PDB entry 7BY4 | X-ray diffraction, 1.50 A resolution | chain A

Chain A:
Molecule: Tetanus toxin
Source organism: Clostridium tetani (strain Massachusetts / E88)
Notes: EC 3.4.24.68
Reference sequence: P04958 (TETX_CLOTE); residues 865-1315 here = UniProt positions 865-1315
Amino-acid sequence (451 residues; each row starts with the number of its first residue):
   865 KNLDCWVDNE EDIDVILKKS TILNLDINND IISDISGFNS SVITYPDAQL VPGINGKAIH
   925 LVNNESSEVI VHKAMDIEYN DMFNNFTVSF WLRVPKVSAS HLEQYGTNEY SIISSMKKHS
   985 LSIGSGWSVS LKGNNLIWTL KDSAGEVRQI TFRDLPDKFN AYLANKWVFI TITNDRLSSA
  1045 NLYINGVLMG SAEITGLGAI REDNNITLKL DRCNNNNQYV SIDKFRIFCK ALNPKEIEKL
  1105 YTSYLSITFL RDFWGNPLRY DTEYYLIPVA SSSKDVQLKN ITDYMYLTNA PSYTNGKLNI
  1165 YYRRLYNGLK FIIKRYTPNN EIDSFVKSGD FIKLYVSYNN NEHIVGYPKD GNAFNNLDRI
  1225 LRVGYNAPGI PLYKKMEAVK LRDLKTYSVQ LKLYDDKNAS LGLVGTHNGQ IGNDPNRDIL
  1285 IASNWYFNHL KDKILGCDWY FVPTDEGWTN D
Disordered / not traced: 865-874
Modified residues: Cys1093 (S-hydroxycysteine; CSO)
What the authors report for this chain:
  - post-translational modification sites: Cys1093
  - conformationally variable residues (order/disorder transition): Cys869, Lys981 to Ile987

In short:
From the paper: a modification site at Cys1093; conformational variability at Cys869 and Lys981.
Chain A is Tetanus toxin (Clostridium tetani (strain Massachusetts / E88)); the structure, Tetanus neurotoxin
receptor binding domain, was determined by X-ray diffraction (same publication as 7BY5).
